PDB entry 3SBO | X-ray diffraction, 3.20 A resolution | chains E and F of the 6 polymer chains in the assembly

# Chain E (and F)
Protein: NADP-specific glutamate dehydrogenase
Organism: Escherichia coli
Notes: EC 1.4.1.4; chain F of this document is another copy of the same molecule, construct and numbering; everything in this record applies to it too
UniProt: P00370 (DHE4_ECOLI); residues 1-447 here = UniProt positions 1-447
Sequence (447 residues; numbered 1 to 447; the number before each row is that of its first residue):
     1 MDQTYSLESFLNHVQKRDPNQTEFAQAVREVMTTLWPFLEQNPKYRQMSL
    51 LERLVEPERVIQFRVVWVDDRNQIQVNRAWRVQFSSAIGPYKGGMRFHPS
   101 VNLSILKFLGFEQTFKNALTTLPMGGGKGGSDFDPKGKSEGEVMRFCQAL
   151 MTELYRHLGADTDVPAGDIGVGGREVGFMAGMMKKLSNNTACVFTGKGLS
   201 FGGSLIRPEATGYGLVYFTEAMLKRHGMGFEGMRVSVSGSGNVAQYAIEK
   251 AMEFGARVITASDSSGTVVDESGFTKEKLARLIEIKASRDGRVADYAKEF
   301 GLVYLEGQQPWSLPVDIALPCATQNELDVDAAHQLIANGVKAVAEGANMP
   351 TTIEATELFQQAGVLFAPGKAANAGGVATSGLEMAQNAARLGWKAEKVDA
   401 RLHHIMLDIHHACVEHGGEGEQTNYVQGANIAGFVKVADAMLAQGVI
Unresolved in the structure: 1-5, 308 (chain F: 1-5, 239-240, 291, 308-309, 315-316, 418-421)
UniProt features mapped onto this chain:
  - active site: Lys128 (Proton donor)
  - binding site (substrate): Lys92, Gln113, Lys116, Gly167, Ser380
  - binding site (NADP(+)): Thr211, Asn242
  - site: Asp168 (Important for catalysis)
  - mutagenesis: Lys92 (K92S: Complete loss of dehydrogenase activity), Lys128 (K128H: Reduces catalytic activity and increases pH optima for activity. Increases relative activity with amino acid substrates other than glutamate, especially L-norvaline ...)

# Interface between chain E and chain F
Contacting residue pairs - 58 pairs, chain E then chain F:
  Arg17(E) with Val76(F), hydrogen bond (side chain-backbone); Asn77(F); Arg78(F); Asp132(F), salt bridge
  Asp18(E) with Arg78(F), salt bridge
  Asn20(E) with Asn20(F)
  Met48(E) with Ile74(F), hydrophobic
  Ser49(E) with Ile74(F), hydrogen bond (side chain-backbone)
  Glu52(E) with Val76(F)
  Arg53(E) with Arg64(F), hydrogen bond (backbone-side chain); Val66(F); Val76(F)
  Glu56(E) with Gln62(F); Arg64(F); Arg78(F), salt bridge
  Pro57(E) with Arg64(F)
  Glu58(E) with Phe63(F); Arg64(F), salt bridge
  Arg59(E) with Gln62(F); Glu153(F), salt bridge; His157(F)
  Val60(E) with Val60(F); Ile61(F); Gln62(F), hydrogen bond (backbone-backbone)
  Ile61(E) with Val60(F)
  Gln62(E) with Glu56(F); Pro57(F); Arg59(F); Val60(F), hydrogen bond (backbone-backbone); Lys107(F)
  Phe63(E) with Glu58(F)
  Arg64(E) with Arg53(F), hydrogen bond (side chain-backbone); Glu56(F); Pro57(F); Glu58(F), salt bridge
  Val66(E) with Val446(F), hydrophobic; Ile447(F)
  Ile74(E) with Met48(F), hydrophobic; Ser49(F), hydrogen bond (backbone-side chain); Arg53(F); Val446(F), hydrophobic
  Val76(E) with Arg17(F), hydrogen bond (backbone-side chain); Glu52(F); Arg53(F)
  Asn77(E) with Arg17(F)
  Arg78(E) with Arg17(F); Asp18(F), salt bridge; Glu56(F), salt bridge; Lys107(F)
  Lys107(E) with Gln62(F); Arg78(F)
  Asp132(E) with Arg17(F), salt bridge
  Glu153(E) with Arg59(F), salt bridge
  Arg156(E) with Arg59(F)
  Val446(E) with Val66(F); Ile74(F), hydrophobic
  Ile447(E) with Arg64(F); Val66(F)
Interface residues without a listed pair, chain E (29 interface residues in all): Leu103, His157
Interface residues without a listed pair, chain F (29 interface residues in all): Val65, Leu103

# Overview
The chain E/chain F interface involves 29 residues from each chain; the contacts include 8 hydrogen bonds and
10 salt bridges. Polar pairs include Arg17(E)-Asp132(F), Asp18(E)-Arg78(F) and Glu56(E)-Arg78(F).
Chain E and chain F are both NADP-specific glutamate dehydrogenase (Escherichia coli); the structure,
Structure of E.coli GDH from native source, was determined by X-ray diffraction, deposited together with 2XHY,
3NBU and 3N6Q.
